Entry 4C0D (X-ray diffraction, 3.20 A resolution); this record covers chains A and C of the 3 polymer chains in the assembly.

Chain A:
Name: CCR4-not transcription complex subunit 1
From: Homo sapiens
Notes: fragment: not1 superfamily homology domain, residues 1565-2371
UniProt: A5YKK6 (CNOT1_HUMAN); residues 1565-2371 here = UniProt positions 1565-2371
Sequence (812 residues; each row starts with the number of its first residue):
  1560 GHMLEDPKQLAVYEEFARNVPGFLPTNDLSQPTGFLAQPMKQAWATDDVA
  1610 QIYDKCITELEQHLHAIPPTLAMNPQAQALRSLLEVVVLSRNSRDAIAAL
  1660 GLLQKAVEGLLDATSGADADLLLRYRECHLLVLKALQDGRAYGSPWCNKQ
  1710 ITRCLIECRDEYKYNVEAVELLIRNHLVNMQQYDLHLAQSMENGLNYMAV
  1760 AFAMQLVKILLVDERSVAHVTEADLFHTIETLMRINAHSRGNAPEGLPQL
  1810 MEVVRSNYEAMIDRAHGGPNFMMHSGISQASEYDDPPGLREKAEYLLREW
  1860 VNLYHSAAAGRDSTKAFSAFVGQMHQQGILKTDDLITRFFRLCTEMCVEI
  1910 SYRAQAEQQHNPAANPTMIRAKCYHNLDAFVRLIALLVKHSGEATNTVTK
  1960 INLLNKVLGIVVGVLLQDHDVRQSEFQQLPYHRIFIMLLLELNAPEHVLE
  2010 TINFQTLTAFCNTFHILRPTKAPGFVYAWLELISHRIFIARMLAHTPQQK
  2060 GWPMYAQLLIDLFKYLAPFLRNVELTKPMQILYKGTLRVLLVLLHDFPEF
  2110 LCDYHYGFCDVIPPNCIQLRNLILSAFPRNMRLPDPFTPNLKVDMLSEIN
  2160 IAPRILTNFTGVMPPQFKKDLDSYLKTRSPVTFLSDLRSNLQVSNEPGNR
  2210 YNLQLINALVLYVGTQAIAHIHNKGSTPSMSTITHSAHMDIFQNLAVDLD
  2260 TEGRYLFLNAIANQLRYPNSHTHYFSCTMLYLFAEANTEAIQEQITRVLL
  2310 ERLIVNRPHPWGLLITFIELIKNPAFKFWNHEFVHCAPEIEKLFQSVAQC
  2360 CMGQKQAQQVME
Not modelled in the structure: 1560-1841, 2354-2371
Sequence notes: expression tag (1560-1564)

Chain C:
Name: CCR4-not transcription complex subunit 3
From: Homo sapiens
Notes: fragment: not anchor region and not-box domain, residues 607-753
UniProt: O75175 (CNOT3_HUMAN); residue numbers follow UniProt; this construct covers 607-753
Sequence (166 residues; numbered 588 to 753; the number before each row is that of its first residue):
   588 MGSSHHHHHHSSGTGSGHMLTKEQLYQQAMEEAAWHHMPHPSDSERIRQY
   638 LPRNPCPTPPYHHQMPPPHSDTVEFYQRLSTETLFFIFYYLEGTKAQYLA
   688 AKALKKQSWRFHTKYMMWFQRHEEPKTITDEFEQGTYIYFDYEKWGQRKK
   738 EGFTFEYRYLEDRDLQ
Not modelled in the structure: 588-606, 749-753
Sequence notes: expression tag (588-606)
UniProt features mapped onto this chain:
  - natural variant: Trp622 to Gln753 (deletion: In IDDSADF), Gln694 to Gln753 (deletion: In IDDSADF), Arg697 (R697Q: In IDDSADF; uncertain significance)

Interface between chain A and chain C:
Contacting residue pairs (57):
  Thr1926(A) - Pro639(C)
  Arg1929(A) - His627(C)
  Arg1929(A) - Ser629(C)
  Arg1929(A) - Asp630(C)
  Tyr1933(A) - Ser629(C)  hydrogen bond
  Tyr1933(A) - Asp630(C)  hydrogen bond
  Asp1937(A) - Ile634(C)
  His1978(A) - Tyr613(C)  hydrogen bond
  His1978(A) - Met617(C)
  Gln1982(A) - Tyr613(C)  hydrogen bond
  Gln1982(A) - Met617(C)
  Ser1983(A) - Met617(C)
  Phe1985(A) - His624(C)
  Gln1986(A) - His624(C)
  Gln1987(A) - His624(C)  hydrogen bond (side chain-backbone)
  Gln1987(A) - Met625(C)
  Gln1987(A) - Pro626(C)
  Leu1988(A) - Asp630(C)
  His1991(A) - Pro626(C)
  Arg1992(A) - Ser629(C)  hydrogen bond (side chain-backbone)
  Arg1992(A) - Asp630(C)  hydrogen bond (side chain-backbone)
  Arg1992(A) - Glu632(C)  hydrogen bond (side chain-backbone)
  Ile1995(A) - Asp630(C)
  Ile1995(A) - Ser631(C)
  Met1996(A) - Asp630(C)
  Met1996(A) - Ser631(C)
  Met1996(A) - Glu632(C)
  Met1996(A) - Arg633(C)
  Leu1999(A) - Ser631(C)
  Glu2000(A) - Arg633(C)  salt bridge
  Pro2032(A) - Tyr613(C)  hydrophobic
  Pro2032(A) - Gln614(C)
  Pro2032(A) - Met617(C)  hydrophobic
  Gly2033(A) - Met617(C)
  Gly2033(A) - Ala621(C)
  Tyr2036(A) - Glu618(C)
  Tyr2036(A) - Trp622(C)
  Tyr2036(A) - Met625(C)  hydrophobic
  Tyr2036(A) - Pro626(C)
  Glu2040(A) - Pro626(C)
  Glu2040(A) - Ser631(C)
  Tyr2074(A) - Gln614(C)  hydrogen bond (side chain-backbone)
  Tyr2074(A) - Glu618(C)  hydrogen bond
  Pro2077(A) - Leu607(C)
  Pro2077(A) - Gln611(C)
  Phe2078(A) - Leu607(C)  hydrophobic
  Phe2078(A) - Gln611(C)
  Phe2078(A) - Gln614(C)
  Phe2078(A) - Gln615(C)
  Asn2081(A) - Leu607(C)
  Thr2085(A) - Gln615(C)
  Pro2087(A) - Glu618(C)
  Pro2087(A) - Glu619(C)
  Pro2087(A) - Trp622(C)  hydrophobic
  Met2088(A) - Glu618(C)
  Ile2090(A) - Trp622(C)
  Leu2091(A) - Glu618(C)
Other interface residues (no listed pair), chain A (34 interface residues in all): Ala1930, Thr2029, Val2035, Ala2037
Other interface residues (no listed pair), chain C (23 interface residues in all): Glu610, Ala620

Overview:
Chain A and chain C form an interface of 34 and 23 residues respectively, with 10 hydrogen bonds and 1 salt
bridge. Polar pairs include Glu2000(A)-Arg633(C), Tyr1933(A)-Ser629(C) and Tyr1933(A)-Asp630(C).
Chain A is CCR4-not transcription complex subunit 1 and chain C is CCR4-not transcription complex subunit 3,
both from Homo sapiens; the structure, Structure of the NOT module of the human CCR4-NOT complex
(CNOT1-CNOT2-CNOT3), was determined by X-ray diffraction together with 4C0E and 4C0G from the same study.
